5LSK - chains A and B of the 5 polymer chains in the assembly; structure by X-ray diffraction, 3.50 A resolution.

Chain A:
Molecule: Protein MIS12 homolog
Organism: Homo sapiens
UniProtKB: Q9H081 (MIS12_HUMAN); numbering as in UniProt (aligned over 1-205)
Amino-acid sequence (205 residues; row label = number of the first residue in the row):
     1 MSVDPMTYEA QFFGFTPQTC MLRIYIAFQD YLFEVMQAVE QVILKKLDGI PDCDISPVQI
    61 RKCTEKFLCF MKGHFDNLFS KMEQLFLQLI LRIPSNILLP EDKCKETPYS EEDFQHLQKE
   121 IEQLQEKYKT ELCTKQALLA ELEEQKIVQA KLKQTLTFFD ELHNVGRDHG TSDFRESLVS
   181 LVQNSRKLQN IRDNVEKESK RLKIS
Unresolved in the structure: 1, 201-205
Reported in the primary citation:
  - mutagenesis - Y8A/F12A/F13A, D30A/E34A/E65A/D76A, E65A/D76A: decreased binding to Centromere protein C
  - mutagenesis - Y8A/F12A/F13A: abolished localization
  - mutagenesis - D30A/E34A (3-fold): decreased binding to FAMCENP-C1-21
  - mutagenesis - D30A/E34A/E65A/D76A: decreased localization

Chain B:
Molecule: Polyamine-modulated factor 1
Organism: Homo sapiens
UniProtKB: Q6P1K2 (PMF1_HUMAN); residues 31-205 here = UniProt positions 31-205
Amino-acid sequence (176 residues; numbered 30 to 205; the number before each row is that of its first residue):
    30 MTISRVKLLD TMVDTFLQKL VAAGSYQRFT DCYKCFYQLQ PAMTQQIYDK FIAQLQTSIR
    90 EEISDIKEEG NLEAVLNALD KIVEEGKVRK EPAWRPSGIP EKDLHSVMAP YFLQQRDTLR
   150 RHVQKQEAEN QQLADAVLAG RRQVEELQLQ VQAQQQAWQA LHREQRELVA VLREPE
Unresolved in the structure: 30, 204-205
Sequence notes: initiating methionine (30)

How chain A and chain B interact:
Residue-residue contacts (150):
  Tyr8(A) - Arg124(B)
  Tyr8(A) - Pro125(B)
  Phe12(A) - Val104(B)  hydrophobic
  Phe13(A) - Val104(B)  hydrophobic
  Phe13(A) - Leu105(B)  hydrophobic
  Phe13(A) - Leu108(B)  hydrophobic
  Phe15(A) - Leu101(B)  hydrophobic
  Arg23(A) - Glu98(B)  salt bridge
  Ile24(A) - Ile95(B)  hydrophobic
  Ala27(A) - Glu91(B)
  Phe28(A) - Ile88(B)  hydrophobic
  Phe28(A) - Glu91(B)
  Phe28(A) - Ile92(B)  hydrophobic
  Tyr31(A) - Ser87(B)
  Tyr31(A) - Glu91(B)  hydrogen bond
  Val35(A) - Phe80(B)
  Val35(A) - Leu84(B)  hydrophobic
  Met36(A) - Phe80(B)  hydrophobic
  Val39(A) - Ile76(B)  hydrophobic
  Val42(A) - Ile76(B)  hydrophobic
  Ile43(A) - Phe65(B)  hydrophobic
  Lys46(A) - Met72(B)
  Ile55(A) - Cys64(B)  hydrophobic
  Ile60(A) - Cys64(B)  hydrophobic
  Cys63(A) - Cys61(B)  hydrogen bond (side chain-backbone)
  Cys63(A) - Tyr62(B)  hydrophobic
  Thr64(A) - Tyr62(B)  hydrogen bond
  Phe67(A) - Arg57(B)
  Phe67(A) - Phe58(B)  hydrophobic
  Phe67(A) - Cys61(B)  hydrophobic
  Phe67(A) - Phe80(B)  hydrophobic
  Phe70(A) - Ala52(B)
  Phe70(A) - Arg57(B)
  Met71(A) - Gly53(B)
  His74(A) - Ala52(B)
  Phe75(A) - Phe45(B)  hydrophobic
  Phe75(A) - Leu49(B)  hydrophobic
  Leu78(A) - Phe45(B)  hydrophobic
  Leu78(A) - Lys48(B)
  Leu78(A) - Leu49(B)
  Phe79(A) - Phe45(B)
  Met82(A) - Met41(B)
  Met82(A) - Phe45(B)  hydrophobic
  Leu85(A) - Met41(B)
  Phe86(A) - Leu38(B)  hydrophobic
  Phe86(A) - Met41(B)  hydrophobic
  Leu89(A) - Arg34(B)  hydrogen bond (backbone-side chain)
  Leu89(A) - Leu37(B)  hydrophobic
  Leu89(A) - Met41(B)  hydrophobic
  Ile90(A) - Arg34(B)
  Ile90(A) - Met41(B)  hydrophobic
  Ile90(A) - Leu105(B)  hydrophobic
  Arg92(A) - Arg34(B)
  Ile93(A) - Leu108(B)  hydrophobic
  Ile93(A) - Arg124(B)
  Ser95(A) - Glu120(B)
  Ser95(A) - Pro121(B)
  Ser95(A) - Ala122(B)  hydrogen bond (backbone-backbone)
  Ser95(A) - Arg124(B)
  Asn96(A) - Lys116(B)
  Asn96(A) - Arg118(B)
  Asn96(A) - Lys119(B)  hydrogen bond (side chain-backbone)
  Asn96(A) - Glu120(B)
  Ile97(A) - Ile111(B)  hydrophobic
  Ile97(A) - Val112(B)  hydrophobic
  Ile97(A) - Ala122(B)
  Ile97(A) - Arg124(B)  hydrogen bond (backbone-side chain)
  Leu98(A) - Ala122(B)  hydrophobic
  Leu98(A) - Trp123(B)  hydrophobic
  Pro100(A) - Ile111(B)
  Asp102(A) - Trp123(B)
  Cys104(A) - Ser135(B)
  Cys104(A) - Val136(B)  hydrophobic
  Lys105(A) - Trp123(B)  hydrogen bond (backbone-side chain)
  Lys105(A) - Asp132(B)
  Lys105(A) - Ser135(B)
  Glu106(A) - Arg118(B)  salt bridge
  Glu106(A) - Trp123(B)
  Thr107(A) - Ser135(B)  hydrogen bond (backbone-side chain)
  Pro108(A) - Ser135(B)
  Tyr109(A) - Ala138(B)  hydrophobic
  Tyr109(A) - Leu142(B)
  Glu111(A) - Lys131(B)
  Glu111(A) - His134(B)  salt bridge
  Phe114(A) - His134(B)
  Phe114(A) - Met137(B)  hydrophobic
  Phe114(A) - Phe141(B)  hydrophobic
  Leu117(A) - Phe141(B)
  Leu117(A) - Leu142(B)  hydrophobic
  Leu117(A) - Arg145(B)
  Gln118(A) - Phe141(B)
  Glu120(A) - Arg145(B)
  Glu120(A) - Arg149(B)  salt bridge
  Ile121(A) - Phe141(B)
  Ile121(A) - Gln144(B)
  Ile121(A) - Arg145(B)
  Ile121(A) - Leu148(B)
  Leu124(A) - Arg145(B)
  Gln125(A) - Leu148(B)
  Lys127(A) - Val152(B)
  Lys127(A) - Glu156(B)  salt bridge
  Tyr128(A) - Val152(B)
  Tyr128(A) - Gln155(B)
  Glu131(A) - Gln155(B)
  Glu131(A) - Asn159(B)  hydrogen bond (backbone-side chain)
  Leu132(A) - Gln155(B)
  Thr134(A) - Asn159(B)
  Lys135(A) - Gln155(B)
  Lys135(A) - Glu158(B)  salt bridge
  Lys135(A) - Asn159(B)
  Lys135(A) - Leu162(B)
  Leu138(A) - Asn159(B)
  Leu138(A) - Leu162(B)  hydrophobic
  Leu138(A) - Ala163(B)  hydrophobic
  Leu138(A) - Val166(B)
  Leu139(A) - Leu162(B)
  Glu141(A) - Val166(B)
  Glu141(A) - Arg170(B)  salt bridge
  Leu142(A) - Ala165(B)  hydrophobic
  Leu142(A) - Val166(B)  hydrophobic
  Gln145(A) - Val166(B)
  Gln145(A) - Gly169(B)
  Gln145(A) - Arg170(B)
  Val148(A) - Val173(B)  hydrophobic
  Gln149(A) - Gly169(B)
  Gln149(A) - Gln172(B)
  Gln149(A) - Leu176(B)
  Leu152(A) - Val173(B)
  Leu152(A) - Leu176(B)  hydrophobic
  Leu152(A) - Gln177(B)
  Thr155(A) - Val180(B)
  Leu156(A) - Leu176(B)  hydrophobic
  Leu156(A) - Gln179(B)
  Leu156(A) - Val180(B)  hydrophobic
  Phe159(A) - Val180(B)
  Phe159(A) - Gln183(B)
  Phe159(A) - Gln184(B)
  Asp160(A) - Gln183(B)
  Leu162(A) - Trp187(B)  hydrophobic
  Asp173(A) - Trp187(B)
  Phe174(A) - Trp187(B)  hydrophobic
  Phe174(A) - Leu190(B)
  Leu178(A) - Glu193(B)
  Leu178(A) - Leu197(B)  hydrophobic
  Val179(A) - Glu193(B)
  Val182(A) - Glu196(B)
  Val182(A) - Leu197(B)  hydrophobic
  Ser185(A) - Leu201(B)
  Arg186(A) - Val200(B)
  Gln189(A) - Val200(B)
Also at the interface, not in a pair above, chain A (88 interface residues in all): Gln11, Leu32, Leu91, Pro94, Leu99, Lys153, His163, Leu181
Also at the interface, not in a pair above, chain B (84 interface residues in all): Gln69, Ala107, Gly115, Glu130, His151

Summary:
88 residues of chain A face 84 of chain B across their interface; the contacts include 10 hydrogen bonds and 7
salt bridges. Among the polar pairs are Arg23(A)-Glu98(B), Glu106(A)-Arg118(B) and Glu111(A)-His134(B). From
the paper: Y8A/F12A/F13A, D30A/E34A/E65A/D76A and E65A/D76A of chain A reduce binding to Centromere protein C;
Y8A/F12A/F13A of chain A abolish localization.
Here chain A is Protein MIS12 homolog and chain B is Polyamine-modulated factor 1, both from Homo sapiens.
Entry 5LSK (Crystal structure of the human kinetochore MIS12-cenp-C complex) was determined by X-ray
diffraction together with 5LSI and 5LSJ from the same study.
